4LZ9 - chain A; structure by X-ray diffraction, 3.70 A resolution.

[Chain A]
Protein: BH2163 protein
Source organism: Bacillus halodurans
Reference sequence: Q9KAX3 (Q9KAX3_BACHD); numbering as in UniProt (aligned over 3-448)
Chain sequence (446 residues; each row starts with the number of its first residue):
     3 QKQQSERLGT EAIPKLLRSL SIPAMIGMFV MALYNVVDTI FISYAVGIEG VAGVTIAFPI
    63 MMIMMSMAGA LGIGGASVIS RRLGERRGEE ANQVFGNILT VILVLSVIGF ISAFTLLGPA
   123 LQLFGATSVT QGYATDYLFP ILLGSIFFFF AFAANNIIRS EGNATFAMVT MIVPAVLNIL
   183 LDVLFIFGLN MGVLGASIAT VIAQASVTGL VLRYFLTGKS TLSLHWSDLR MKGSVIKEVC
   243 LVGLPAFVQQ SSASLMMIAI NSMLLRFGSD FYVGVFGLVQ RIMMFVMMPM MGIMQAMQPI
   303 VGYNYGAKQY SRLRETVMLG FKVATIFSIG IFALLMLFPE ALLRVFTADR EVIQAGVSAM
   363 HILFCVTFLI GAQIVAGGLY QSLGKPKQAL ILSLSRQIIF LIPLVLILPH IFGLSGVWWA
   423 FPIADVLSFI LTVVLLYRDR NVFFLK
Reported in the primary citation:
  - mutagenesis - M33A, D40A, D40K, D40N, I44A, V56A, M67A, M173A, I200A, Q206A, M286A: abolished growth in response to drug
  - mutagenesis - Y36A, N37A, F60A, M63A, Y139A, F150A, F154A: unchanged growth in response to drug
  - mutagenesis - L22A, V241A, V244A, F249A, Q297A: decreased growth in response to drugs
  - mutagenesis - L22A, V241A, V244A, F249A, Q297A: unchanged expression

[Overview]
The paper reports that M33A, D40A and D40K, among others, abolish growth in response to drug; L22A, V241A and
V244A, among others, reduce growth in response to drugs; 23 substitutions were tested in all.
Chain A is BH2163 protein (Bacillus halodurans); the structure, Structure of MATE multidrug transporter
DinF-BH in complex with R6G, was determined by X-ray diffraction (same publication as 4LZ6).
